PDB entry 7D20 | electron microscopy, 3.00 A resolution | chains A and J of the 11 polymer chains in the assembly

[Chain A]
Protein: Histone H3-like centromeric protein A
Source organism: Homo sapiens
UniProtKB: P49450 (CENPA_HUMAN); residue numbers follow UniProt; this construct covers 1-140
Chain sequence (143 residues; each row starts with the number of its first residue; numbers below 1 keep their minus sign (Gly-2 is residue -2)):
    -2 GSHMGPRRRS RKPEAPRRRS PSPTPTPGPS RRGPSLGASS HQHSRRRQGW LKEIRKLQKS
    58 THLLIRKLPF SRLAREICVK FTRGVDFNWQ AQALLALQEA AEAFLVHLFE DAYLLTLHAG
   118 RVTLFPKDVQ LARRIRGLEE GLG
Not modelled in the structure: -2 to 45, 135-140
Sequence notes: expression tag (-2 to 0)
Curated features (UniProtKB/Swiss-Prot):
  - region: Gln39 to Leu54 (Important for flexibility of DNA ends that protrude from nucleosomes)
  - modified residue: Gly2 (N,N,N-trimethylglycine), Ser7 (Phosphoserine), Ser17 (Phosphoserine), Ser19 (Phosphoserine), Ser27 (Phosphoserine), Ser68 (Phosphoserine)
  - mutagenesis: Ser7 (S7A: Induces a delay at the terminal stage of cytokinesis and chromosome misalignment during mitosis due to a defect in kinetochore attachment to microtubules), Ser17 (S17A: Impaired mitotic chromosome congression and chromosome segregation; when associated with A-19), Ser19 (S19A: Impaired mitotic chromosome congression and chromosome segregation; when associated with A-17), Ser68 (S68A: No effect on interaction with HJURP. Impairs localization at centromeres; S68E/Q: Impairs interaction with HJURP, association with chromatin and localization at centromeres), Arg80 to Gly81 (Impairs retention at centromeres, but not targeting to centromeres), His104 (H104G: Reduces location at centromeres. Abolishes location at centromeres; when associated with C-112), Leu112 (L112C: No effect on location at centromeres. Abolishes location at centromeres; when associated with G-104)

[Chain J]
Molecule: 145-nt DNA strand
Sequence (145 nucleotides; row label = number of the first residue in the row; numbers below 1 keep their minus sign (DA-72 is residue -72)):
   -72 ATCGATGTAT ATATCTGACA CGTGCCTGGA GACTAGGGAG TAATCCCCTT GGCGGTTAAA
   -12 ACGCGGGGGA CAGCGCGTAC GTGCGTTTAA GCGGTGCTAG AGCTGTCTAC GACCAATTGA
    48 GCGGCCTCGG CACCGGGATT CTGAT
Not modelled in the structure: -72 to -70, 67-72

[Chain A / chain J interface]
Pairs across the interface (13):
  Arg63(A) - DA-14(J)  salt bridge to the phosphate
  Arg72(A) - DT-23(J)  salt bridge to the phosphate
  Asn85(A) - DT-24(J)  phosphate contact
  Asn85(A) - DT-23(J)  phosphate contact
  Trp86(A) - DT-24(J)  phosphate contact
  Trp86(A) - DT-23(J)  hydrogen bond to the phosphate
  Gln87(A) - DT-24(J)  phosphate contact
  Ala88(A) - DT-24(J)  phosphate contact
  Arg118(A) - DA-3(J)  phosphate contact
  Val119(A) - DA-3(J)  hydrogen bond to the phosphate
  Thr120(A) - DA-3(J)  hydrogen bond to the phosphate
  Phe122(A) - DA-3(J)  phosphate contact
  Phe122(A) - DC-2(J)  phosphate contact
Other interface residues (no listed pair), chain A (13 interface residues in all): Phe84, Gly117, Lys124
Other interface residues (no listed pair), chain J (7 interface residues in all): DA-13, DG-4

[In short]
13 residues of chain A and 7 residues of chain J are in contact; the contacts include 3 hydrogen bonds and 2
salt bridges. Polar pairs include Trp86(A)-DT-23(J), Val119(A)-DA-3(J) and Thr120(A)-DA-3(J). Curated
annotation (UniProt) lists 8 mutagenesis sites on chain A.
Here chain A is Histone H3-like centromeric protein A (Homo sapiens) and chain J is a 145-nt DNA strand. Entry
7D20 (Cryo-EM structure of SET8-CENP-A-nucleosome complex) was determined by electron microscopy together with
7D1Z from the same study.
